Entry 7O0G (X-ray diffraction, 3.10 A resolution); this record covers chains A and E of the 3 polymer chains in the assembly.

# Chain A
Protein: Pr125Pol
Source organism: White-tufted-ear marmoset simian foamy virus
Notes: EC 2.7.7.49, 2.7.7.7, 3.1.26.4
UniProtKB: D5JWV1 (D5JWV1_9RETR); residues 1-752 here = UniProt positions 1-752
Amino-acid sequence (752 residues; numbered 1 to 752; the number before each row is that of its first residue):
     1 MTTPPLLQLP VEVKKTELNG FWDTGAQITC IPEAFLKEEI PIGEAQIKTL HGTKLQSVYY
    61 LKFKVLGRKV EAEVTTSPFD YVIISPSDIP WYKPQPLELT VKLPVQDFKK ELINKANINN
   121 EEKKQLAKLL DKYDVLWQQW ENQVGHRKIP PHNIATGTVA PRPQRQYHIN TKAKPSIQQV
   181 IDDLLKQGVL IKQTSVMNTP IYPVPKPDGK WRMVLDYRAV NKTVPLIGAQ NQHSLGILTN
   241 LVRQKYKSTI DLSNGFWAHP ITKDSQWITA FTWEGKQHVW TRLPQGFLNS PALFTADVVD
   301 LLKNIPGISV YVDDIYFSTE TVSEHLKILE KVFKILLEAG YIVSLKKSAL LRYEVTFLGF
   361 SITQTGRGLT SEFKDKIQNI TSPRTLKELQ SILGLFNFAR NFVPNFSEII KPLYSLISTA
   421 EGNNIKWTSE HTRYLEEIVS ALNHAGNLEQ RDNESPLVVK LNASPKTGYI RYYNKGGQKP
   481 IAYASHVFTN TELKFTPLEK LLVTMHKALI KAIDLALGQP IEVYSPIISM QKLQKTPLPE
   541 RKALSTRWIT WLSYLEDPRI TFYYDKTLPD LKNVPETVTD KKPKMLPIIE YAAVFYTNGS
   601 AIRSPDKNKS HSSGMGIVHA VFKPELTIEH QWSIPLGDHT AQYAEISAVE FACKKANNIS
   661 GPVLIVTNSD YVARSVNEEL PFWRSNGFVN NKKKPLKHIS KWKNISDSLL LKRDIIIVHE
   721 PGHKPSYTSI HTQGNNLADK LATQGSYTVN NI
Not modelled in the structure: 1-3, 52, 209-210, 606-607, 623-624, 722-727, 750-752
Differences from the reference sequence: variant Leu-586 (Unk in D5JWV1); engineered mutation Asn-598 (Asp in D5JWV1), Asn-668 (Asp in D5JWV1)

# Chain E
Molecule: 18-nt RNA strand
Sequence (18 nucleotides; row label = number of the first residue in the row):
     1 UUCUUGUCCA GGAGAGGG
Not modelled in the structure: 18

# Interface between chain A and chain E
Pairs across the interface - 27 pairs, chain A then chain E:
  Tyr-202(A) / U2(E)  hydrogen bond to the phosphate
  Arg-212(A) / U2(E)  hydrogen bond to the base
  Leu-215(A) / U2(E)  hydrogen bond to the sugar
  Asp-216(A) / U2(E)  sugar contact
  Tyr-217(A) / U2(E)  hydrogen bond to the sugar
  Arg-218(A) / U1(E)  hydrogen bond to the phosphate
  Arg-218(A) / U2(E)  salt bridge to the phosphate
  Asn-221(A) / U2(E)  sugar contact
  Asn-221(A) / C3(E)  sugar contact
  Asn-231(A) / U4(E)  sugar contact
  Gln-232(A) / U5(E)  sugar contact
  His-233(A) / U5(E)  phosphate contact
  His-233(A) / G6(E)  salt bridge to the phosphate
  Ser-234(A) / U5(E)  hydrogen bond to the sugar
  Gly-286(A) / U2(E)  hydrogen bond to the sugar
  Gly-286(A) / C3(E)  sugar contact
  Phe-287(A) / C3(E)  sugar contact
  Leu-288(A) / C3(E)  phosphate contact
  Pro-291(A) / C3(E)  sugar contact
  Pro-291(A) / U4(E)  sugar contact
  Tyr-311(A) / U4(E)  sugar contact
  Tyr-311(A) / U5(E)  hydrogen bond to the sugar
  Asn-397(A) / G6(E)  hydrogen bond to the sugar
  Asn-397(A) / U7(E)  sugar contact
  Arg-400(A) / U7(E)  hydrogen bond to the sugar
  Tyr-414(A) / U7(E)  hydrogen bond to the sugar
  Tyr-414(A) / C8(E)  sugar contact

# In short
19 residues of chain A and 8 residues of chain E are in contact, with 11 hydrogen bonds and 2 salt bridges.
Polar pairs include Arg-212(A)/U2(E), Leu-215(A)/U2(E) and Tyr-217(A)/U2(E).
Chain A is Pr125Pol (White-tufted-ear marmoset simian foamy virus) and chain E is an 18-nt RNA strand; the
structure, Structure of the foamy viral protease-reverse transcriptase in complex with RNA/DNA hybrid, was
determined by X-ray diffraction together with 7O0H and 7O24 from the same study.
